Entry 9FI8 (electron microscopy, 3.60 A resolution); this record covers chains HD and hG of the 28 polymer chains in the assembly.

== Chain HD ==
Protein: Ribosomal protein S14, putative
From: Toxoplasma gondii
UniProt: A0A125YWE1 (A0A125YWE1_TOXGM); residues 1-102 here correspond to UniProt positions 10-111 (UniProt number = residue number + 9)
Chain sequence (102 residues; numbered 1 to 102; the number before each row is that of its first residue):
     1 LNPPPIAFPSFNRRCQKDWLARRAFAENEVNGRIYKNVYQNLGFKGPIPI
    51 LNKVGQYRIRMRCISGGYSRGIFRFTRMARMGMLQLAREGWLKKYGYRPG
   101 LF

== Chain hG ==
Molecule: Rna9-ssu
From: Toxoplasma gondii
Sequence (68 nucleotides; row label = number of the first residue in the row):
     5 UUCACCUAGCCAACACGAUCCGGUUGUUUGGGAACAAUUCCCUUCUAGAA
    55 GGGUAAUCUAUGUGCUAC

== Chain HD / chain hG interface ==
Residue-residue contacts (13; chain HD residue first):
  Ser10(HD) - C20(hG)  hydrogen bond to the phosphate
  Arg13(HD) - G30(hG)  hydrogen bond to the phosphate
  Arg13(HD) - U31(hG)  salt bridge to the phosphate
  Lys17(HD) - U31(hG)  salt bridge to the phosphate
  Lys17(HD) - U32(hG)  salt bridge to the phosphate
  Lys53(HD) - U33(hG)  salt bridge to the phosphate
  Lys53(HD) - G34(hG)  salt bridge to the phosphate
  Gly66(HD) - C18(hG)  sugar contact
  Tyr68(HD) - C18(hG)  sugar contact
  Met81(HD) - C18(hG)  base contact
  Ala87(HD) - U5(hG)  base contact
  Arg88(HD) - U5(hG)  base contact
  Pro99(HD) - U5(hG)  base contact
Interface residues without a listed pair, chain HD (12 interface residues in all): Pro4, Gly67
Interface residues without a listed pair, chain hG (9 interface residues in all): A19

== Overview ==
Chain HD and chain hG form an interface of 12 and 9 residues respectively, with 2 hydrogen bonds and 5 salt
bridges. Polar contacts include Ser10(HD)-C20(hG), Arg13(HD)-G30(hG) and Arg13(HD)-U31(hG).
Here chain HD is Ribosomal protein S14, putative and chain hG is Rna9-ssu, both from Toxoplasma gondii. Entry
9FI8 (SSU(head) structure derived from the SSU sample of the mitoribosome from T. gondii) was determined by
electron microscopy, deposited together with 9FIA.
